PDB entry 8WLD | electron microscopy, 3.48 A resolution | chains T and O of the 15 polymer chains in the assembly

Chain T:
Name: SIR2-like domain-containing protein
From: Paenibacillus sp. 453mf
UniProtKB: A0A1I6T0R8 (A0A1I6T0R8_9BACL); residue numbers follow UniProt; this construct covers 1-381
Amino-acid sequence (381 residues; each row starts with the number of its first residue):
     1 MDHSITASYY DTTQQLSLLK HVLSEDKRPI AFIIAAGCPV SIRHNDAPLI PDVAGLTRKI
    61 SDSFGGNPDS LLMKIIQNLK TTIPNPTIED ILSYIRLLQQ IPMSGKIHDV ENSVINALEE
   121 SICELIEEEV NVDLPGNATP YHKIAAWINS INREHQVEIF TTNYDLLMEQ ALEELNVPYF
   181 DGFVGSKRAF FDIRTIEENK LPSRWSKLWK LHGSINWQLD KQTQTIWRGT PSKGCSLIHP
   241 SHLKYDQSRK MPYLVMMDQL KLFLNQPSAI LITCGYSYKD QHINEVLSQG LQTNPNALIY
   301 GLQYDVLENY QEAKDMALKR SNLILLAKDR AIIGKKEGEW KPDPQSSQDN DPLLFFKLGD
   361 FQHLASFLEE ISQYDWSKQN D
Disordered / not traced: 1-7, 65-67, 246-250, 343-353, 374-381

Chain O:
Name: Helicase HerA central domain-containing protein
From: Paenibacillus sp. 453mf
UniProtKB: A0A1I6T0T5 (A0A1I6T0T5_9BACL); residues 7-696 here correspond to UniProt positions 1-690 (UniProt number = residue number - 6)
Amino-acid sequence (696 residues; row label = number of the first residue in the row):
     1 MIGVNRMTEA STYIGTVQDV NGANIRVVLD INTISSLKFV DGQGYRIGQI GSFVRIPIGY
    61 INLFGIVSQV GAGAVPDKLL EVEPYGHRWI SVQLVGEEGI KKEFERGVSQ YPTIGDKVHI
   121 VTEPDLKKIY GTQNKKYISL GNIASVDSIP ALVNIDTLVT RHSAVLGSTG SGKSTTVTSI
   181 LQRISDMSQF PSARIIVFDI HGEYAAAFKG KAKVYKVTPS NNELKLSIPY WALTCDEFLS
   241 VAFGGLEGSG RNALIDKIYE LKLQTLKRQE YEGINEDSLT VDTPIPFSIH KLWFDLYRAE
   301 ISTHYVQGSH SEENEALLLG EDGNPVQKGD SLKVVPPIYM PHTQAQGATK IYLSNRGKNI
   361 RKPLEGLASL LKDPRYEFLF NADDWSVNLD GKTNKDLDAL LETWVGSEES ISIFDLSGMP
   421 SSILDTLIGI LIRILYDSLF WSRNQPEGGR ERPLLVVLEE AHTYLGKDSR GIAIDGVRKI
   481 VKEGRKYGIG MMLVSQRPSE IDSTILSQCG TLFALRMNNS SDRNHVLGAV SDSFEGLMGM
   541 LPTLRTGEAI IIGESVRLPM RTIISPPPFG RRPDSLDPDV TAKWSNNRVQ GDYKEVLTLW
   601 RQKKVRSQRI VENIKRLPVV NEGEMTDMVR EMVTSSNILS IGYEADSMTL EIEFNHGLVY
   661 QYYDVPETLH TELLAAESHG KFFNSQIKNN YRFSRI
Disordered / not traced: 1-7, 620-635
Sequence notes: initiating methionine (1); expression tag (2-6)

Chain T / chain O interface:
Pairs across the interface (5):
  Lys20(T) - Tyr60(O)  hydrogen bond
  His21(T) - Tyr60(O)
  His21(T) - Gln110(O)
  Ser24(T) - Gly59(O)
  Ile371(T) - Tyr60(O)  hydrophobic
Interface residues without a listed pair, chain O (4 interface residues in all): Ile58

Summary:
The chain T/chain O interface involves 4 residues from each chain; the contacts include 1 hydrogen bond. The
hydrogen-bonded pair is Lys20(T)-Tyr60(O).
Chain T is SIR2-like domain-containing protein and chain O is Helicase HerA central domain-containing protein,
both from Paenibacillus sp. 453mf; the structure, Cryo-EM structure of SIR2/HerA antiphage complex, was
determined by electron microscopy.
